PDB entry 8EXW | X-ray diffraction, 2.50 A resolution | chains A and B

[Chain A]
Protein: Isoform K of Myosin heavy chain, muscle
Organism: Drosophila melanogaster
Reference sequence: P05661 (MYSA_DROME), isoform P05661-24; residue numbers follow UniProt; this construct covers 2-809
Amino-acid sequence (808 residues; each row starts with the number of its first residue):
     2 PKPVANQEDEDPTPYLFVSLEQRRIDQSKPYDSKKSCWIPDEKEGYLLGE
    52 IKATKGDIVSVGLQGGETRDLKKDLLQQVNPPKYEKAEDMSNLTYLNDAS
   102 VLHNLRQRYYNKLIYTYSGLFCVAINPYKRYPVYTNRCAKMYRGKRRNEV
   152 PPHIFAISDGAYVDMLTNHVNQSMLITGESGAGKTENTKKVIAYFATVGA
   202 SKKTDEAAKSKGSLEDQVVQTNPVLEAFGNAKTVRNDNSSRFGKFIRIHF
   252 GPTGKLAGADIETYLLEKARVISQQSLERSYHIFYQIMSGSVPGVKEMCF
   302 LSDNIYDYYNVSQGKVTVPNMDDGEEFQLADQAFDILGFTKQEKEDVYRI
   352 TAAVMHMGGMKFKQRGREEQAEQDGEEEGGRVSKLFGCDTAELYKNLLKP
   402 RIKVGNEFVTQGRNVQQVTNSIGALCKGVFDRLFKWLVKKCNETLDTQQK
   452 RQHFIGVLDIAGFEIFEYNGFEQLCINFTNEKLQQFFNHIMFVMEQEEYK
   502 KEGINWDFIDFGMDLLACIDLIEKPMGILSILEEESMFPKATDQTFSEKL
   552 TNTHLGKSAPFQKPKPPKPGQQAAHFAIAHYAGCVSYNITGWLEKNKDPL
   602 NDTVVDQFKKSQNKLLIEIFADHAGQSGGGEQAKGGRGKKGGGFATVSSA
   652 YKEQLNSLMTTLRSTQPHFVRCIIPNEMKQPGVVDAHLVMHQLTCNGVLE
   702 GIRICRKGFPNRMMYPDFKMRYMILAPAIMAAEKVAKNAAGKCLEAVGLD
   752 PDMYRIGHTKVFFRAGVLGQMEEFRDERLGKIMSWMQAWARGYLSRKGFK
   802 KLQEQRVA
Unresolved in the structure: 2-8, 204-212, 628-640
Swiss-Prot annotation at these positions:
  - region: Leu656 to Glu678 (Actin-binding)
  - binding site (ATP): Gly179 to Thr186
Bound ions: Mg2+: Thr186, Ser241 (together with ADP)
Ligand contacts: ADP (adenosine-5'-diphosphate): Ile115, Asn127, Pro128, Tyr129, Lys130, Arg131, Tyr135, Glu180, Ser181, Gly182, Ala183, Gly184, Lys185, Thr186, Glu187, Asn237, Asn239, Ser241

[Chain B]
Protein: Myosin light chain alkali
Organism: Drosophila melanogaster
Reference sequence: P06742 (MLC1_DROME), isoform P06742-2; numbering as in UniProt (aligned over 1-155)
Amino-acid sequence (155 residues; each row starts with the number of its first residue):
     1 MADVPKREVENVEFVFEVMGSPGEGIDAVDLGDALRALNLNPTLALIEKL
    51 GGTKKRNEKKIKLDEFLPIYSQVKKEKEQGCYEDFIECLKLYDKEENGTM
   101 LLAELQHALLALGESLDDEQVETLFADCMDPEDDEGFIPYSPFLARMCDR
   151 PDQLK
Unresolved in the structure: 155

[Interface between chain A and chain B]
Contacting residue pairs - 67 pairs, chain A then chain B:
  Met721(A) with Glu96(B)
  Met724(A) with Glu87(B)
  Ile725(A) with Glu87(B)
  Pro728(A) with Glu83(B); Asp84(B); Glu87(B)
  Ala729(A) with Glu83(B)
  Arg776(A) with Leu91(B)
  Arg779(A) with Glu78(B), salt bridge; Asp84(B), salt bridge
  Leu780(A) with Leu91(B), hydrophobic
  Ile783(A) with Asp84(B); Phe85(B), hydrophobic; Cys88(B), hydrophobic
  Met784(A) with Leu109(B), hydrophobic; Leu112(B), hydrophobic
  Ser785(A) with Glu114(B)
  Trp786(A) with Thr43(B); Glu78(B); Gln79(B); Gly80(B); Asp84(B); Phe85(B), hydrophobic
  Met787(A) with Phe85(B); Cys88(B), hydrophobic; Leu89(B), hydrophobic
  Gln788(A) with Leu109(B), hydrogen bond (side chain-backbone); Leu112(B), hydrogen bond (side chain-backbone); Gly113(B); Glu114(B), hydrogen bond (side chain-backbone); Ser115(B)
  Ala789(A) with Asn41(B); Pro42(B); Thr43(B)
  Trp790(A) with Asn41(B); Gln79(B), hydrogen bond (side chain-backbone); Gly80(B); Phe85(B); Cys148(B), hydrophobic
  Ala791(A) with Leu124(B), hydrophobic; Met147(B), hydrophobic
  Arg792(A) with Arg36(B); Leu44(B); Glu114(B), salt bridge; Ser115(B), hydrogen bond (side chain-backbone); Leu116(B)
  Gly793(A) with Arg36(B); Asn41(B)
  Tyr794(A) with Leu124(B), hydrophobic; Asp127(B), hydrogen bond; Cys128(B); Met147(B)
  Leu795(A) with Gln120(B)
  Ser796(A) with Asp33(B), hydrogen bond; Arg36(B)
  Arg797(A) with Arg36(B), hydrogen bond (side chain-backbone); Leu40(B), hydrogen bond (side chain-backbone); Asn41(B), hydrogen bond; Asp149(B), salt bridge
  Lys798(A) with Asp127(B), salt bridge
  Phe800(A) with Val15(B), hydrophobic; Val18(B), hydrophobic; Ala37(B), hydrophobic
  Leu803(A) with Val18(B), hydrophobic; Met19(B), hydrophobic
  Gln804(A) with Phe14(B)
  Arg807(A) with Val18(B), hydrogen bond (side chain-backbone)
Also at the interface, not in a pair above, chain B (44 interface residues in all): Glu17, Asn39, Cys81, Lys90, Ala108, Thr123, Leu144, Arg146

[Summary]
The interface between chain A and chain B involves 28 residues on one side and 44 on the other, with 11
hydrogen bonds and 5 salt bridges. Among the polar pairs are Arg779(A)-Glu78(B), Arg779(A)-Asp84(B) and
Arg792(A)-Glu114(B). Chain A binds ADP.
Chain A is Isoform K of Myosin heavy chain, muscle and chain B is Myosin light chain alkali, both from
Drosophila melanogaster; the structure, Drosophila melanogaster indirect flight muscle myosin II
(subfragment-1), was determined by X-ray diffraction.
